PDB entry 5WQ8 | electron microscopy, 3.26 A resolution | chains A and C of the 15 polymer chains in the assembly

# Chain A (and C)
Molecule: Type II secretion system protein D
Organism: Vibrio cholerae O1 biovar El Tor str. N16961
Notes: chain C of this document is another copy of the same molecule, construct and numbering; everything in this record applies to it too
Reference sequence: P45779 (GSPD_VIBCH); residues 1-650 here correspond to UniProt positions 25-674 (UniProt number = residue number + 24)
Chain sequence (650 residues; row label = number of the first residue in the row):
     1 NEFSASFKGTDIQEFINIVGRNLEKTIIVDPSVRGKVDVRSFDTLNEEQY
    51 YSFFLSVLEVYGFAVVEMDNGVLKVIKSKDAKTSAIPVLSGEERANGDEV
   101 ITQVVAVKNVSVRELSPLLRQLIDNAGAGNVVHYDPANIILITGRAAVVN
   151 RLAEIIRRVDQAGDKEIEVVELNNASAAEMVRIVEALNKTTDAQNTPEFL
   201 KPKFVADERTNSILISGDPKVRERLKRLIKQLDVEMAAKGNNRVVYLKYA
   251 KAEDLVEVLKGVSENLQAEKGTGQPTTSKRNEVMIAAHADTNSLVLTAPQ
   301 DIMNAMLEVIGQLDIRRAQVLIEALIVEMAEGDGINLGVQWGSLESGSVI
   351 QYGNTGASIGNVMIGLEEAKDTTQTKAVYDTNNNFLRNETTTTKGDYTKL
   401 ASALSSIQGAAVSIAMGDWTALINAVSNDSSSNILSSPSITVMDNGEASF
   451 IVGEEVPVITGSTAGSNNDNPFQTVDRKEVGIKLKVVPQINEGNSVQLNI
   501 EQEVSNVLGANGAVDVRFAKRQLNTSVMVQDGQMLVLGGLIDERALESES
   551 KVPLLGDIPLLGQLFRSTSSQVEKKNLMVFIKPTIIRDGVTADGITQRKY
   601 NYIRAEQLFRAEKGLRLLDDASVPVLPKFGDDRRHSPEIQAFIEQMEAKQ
Unresolved in the structure: 1-96, 189-202, 265-282, 379-387, 461-473, 647-650
Swiss-Prot annotation at these positions:
  - region: Asp371 to Thr393 (Cap gate)
  - site: Gly453 (May serve as a pivot that allows opening of the central gate for substrate egress)

# Interface between chain A and chain C
Contacting residue pairs (18):
  Asp333(A) - Leu618(C)
  Ile335(A) - Leu617(C)
  Ile335(A) - Leu618(C)  hydrophobic
  Leu337(A) - Leu617(C)  hydrophobic
  Ile541(A) - Arg633(C)
  Glu543(A) - Pro624(C)
  Ala545(A) - Pro624(C)
  Glu547(A) - Gly614(C)
  Glu547(A) - Leu615(C)
  Glu547(A) - Arg616(C)  salt bridge
  Glu549(A) - Arg616(C)  salt bridge
  Thr568(A) - Arg616(C)  hydrogen bond
  Thr568(A) - Leu617(C)
  Ser570(A) - Leu615(C)
  Ser570(A) - Leu618(C)
  Val572(A) - Leu615(C)  hydrophobic
  Val572(A) - Leu618(C)  hydrophobic
  Val572(A) - Ser622(C)
Interface residues without a listed pair, chain A (16 interface residues in all): Arg544, Ser548, Arg566, Gln571, Lys574
Interface residues without a listed pair, chain C (10 interface residues in all): Val623, Ser636

# Overview
Chain A and chain C form an interface of 16 and 10 residues respectively; the contacts include 1 hydrogen bond
and 2 salt bridges. Polar pairs include Glu547(A)-Arg616(C), Glu549(A)-Arg616(C) and Thr568(A)-Arg616(C).
Both chains are Type II secretion system protein D (Vibrio cholerae O1 biovar El Tor str. N16961). Entry 5WQ8
(CryoEM structure of type II secretion system secretin GspD in Vibrio cholerae) was determined by electron
microscopy (same publication as 5WQ7 and 5WQ9).
